PDB entry 3SPI | X-ray diffraction, 3.31 A resolution | chain A

[Chain A]
Name: Inward-rectifier K+ channel Kir2.2
Source organism: Gallus gallus
UniProt: D2YW45 (D2YW45_CHICK); residues 36-378 here correspond to UniProt positions 1-343 (UniProt number = residue number - 35)
Amino-acid sequence (343 residues; numbered 36 to 378; the number before each row is that of its first residue):
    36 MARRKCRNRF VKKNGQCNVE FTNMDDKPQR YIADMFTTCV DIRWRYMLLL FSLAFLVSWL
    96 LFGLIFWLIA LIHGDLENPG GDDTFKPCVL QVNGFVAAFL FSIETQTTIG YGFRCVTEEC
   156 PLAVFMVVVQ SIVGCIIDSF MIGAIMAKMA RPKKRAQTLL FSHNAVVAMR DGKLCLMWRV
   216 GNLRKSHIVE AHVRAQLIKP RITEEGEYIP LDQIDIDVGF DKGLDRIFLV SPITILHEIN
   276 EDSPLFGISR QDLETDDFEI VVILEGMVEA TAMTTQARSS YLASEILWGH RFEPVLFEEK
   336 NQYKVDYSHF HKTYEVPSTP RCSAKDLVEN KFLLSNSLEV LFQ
Disordered / not traced: 36-40, 373-378
Cystine bridges: Cys-123/Cys-155
Metal / ion sites: K+ site 1: Thr-143, Ile-144; K+ site 2 near Thr-143 (its only coordinating residue here); K+ site 3: Ile-144, Gly-145; K+ site 4: Gly-145, Tyr-146
Small-molecule neighbours: PIO ([(2R)-2-octanoyloxy-3-[oxidanyl-[(1R,2R,3S,4R,5R,6S)-2,3,6-tris(oxidanyl)-4,5-diphosphonooxy-cyclohexyl]oxy-phosphoryl]oxy-propyl] octanoate): Asp-76, Ile-77, Arg-78, Trp-79, Arg-80, Leu-83, Ile-171, Phe-175, Lys-183, Arg-186, Lys-188, Lys-189, Gln-192
From the paper describing this entry:
  - binding site for PIO: Arg-78 to Arg-80, Lys-183, Arg-186, Lys-188, Lys-189
  - conformationally variable residues (helix shift): Ile-177

[In short]
Ligands of chain A: compound PIO. Thr-143 and Ile-144 coordinate K+ site 1. Ile-144 and Gly-145 coordinate K+
site 3. From the paper: a binding site for PIO at Arg-78, Lys-183 and Arg-186 among others; conformational
variability at Ile-177.
Chain A is Inward-rectifier K+ channel Kir2.2 (Gallus gallus); the structure, Inward rectifier potassium
channel Kir2.2 in complex with PIP2, was determined by X-ray diffraction, deposited together with 3SPC, 3SPG,
3SPH and 3SPJ.
